6QG1 - chains D and G of the 16 polymer chains in the assembly; structure by electron microscopy, 4.25 A resolution (low resolution: residue-level contacts below are approximate; hydrogen-bond / salt-bridge calls are withheld).

[Chain D]
Protein: Translation initiation factor eIF-2B subunit beta
From: Saccharomyces cerevisiae (strain ATCC 204508 / S288c)
Reference sequence: P32502 (EI2BB_YEAST); residue numbers follow UniProt; this construct covers 1-381
Chain sequence (381 residues; row label = number of the first residue in the row):
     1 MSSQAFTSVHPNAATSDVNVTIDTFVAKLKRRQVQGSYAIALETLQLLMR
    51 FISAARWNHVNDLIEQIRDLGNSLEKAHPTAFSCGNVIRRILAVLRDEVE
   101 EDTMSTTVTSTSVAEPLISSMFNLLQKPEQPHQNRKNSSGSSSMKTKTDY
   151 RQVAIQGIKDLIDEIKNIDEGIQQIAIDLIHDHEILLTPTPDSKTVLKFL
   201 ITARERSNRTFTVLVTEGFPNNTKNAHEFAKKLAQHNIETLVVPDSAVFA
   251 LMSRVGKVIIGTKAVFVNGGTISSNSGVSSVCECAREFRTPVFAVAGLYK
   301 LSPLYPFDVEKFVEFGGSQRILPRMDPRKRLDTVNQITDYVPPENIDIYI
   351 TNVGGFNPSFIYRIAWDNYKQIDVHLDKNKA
Disordered / not traced: 1-9, 109-112, 129-146, 377-381

[Chain G]
Protein: Translation initiation factor eIF-2B subunit delta
From: Saccharomyces cerevisiae (strain ATCC 204508 / S288c)
Reference sequence: P12754 (EI2BD_YEAST); residues 1-651 here = UniProt positions 1-651
Chain sequence (651 residues; row label = number of the first residue in the row):
     1 MSESEAKSRSATPPSKAKQATPTTTAAANGEKKLTNKELKELKKQEKAAK
    51 RAAMKQANGISIEQQQQQAQMKKEKKQLQREQQQKREQKQKNANKKKQNE
   101 RNVKKSTLFGHLETTEERRATILALTSAVSSPKTSRITAAGLMVPVVASA
   151 LSGSNVLTASSLMPVGPNASSTVSASAPASTTTTLPASSAALSAGTSSAS
   201 TNTPTAIQQEIASSNASDVAKTLASISLEAGEFNVIPGISSVIPTVLEQS
   251 FDNSSLISSVKELLLNKDLIHPSILLLTSHLAHYKIVGSIPRCIAMLEVF
   301 QIVIKDYQTPKGTTLSRNLTSYLSHQIDLLKKARPLSVTMGNAIRWLKQE
   351 ISLIDPSTPDKAAKKDLCEKIGQFAKEKIELADQLIIDNASTQIEESTTI
   401 VTYGSSKVLTELLLHNAISLKKNIKVIVVDSRPLFEGRKMAETLRNAGVN
   451 VMYALITSLDTIFNMDVDYVFLGAHSILSNGFLYSRAGTAMLAMSAKRRN
   501 IPVLVCCESLKFSQRVQLDSVTFNELADPNDLVNIDYENPVERRGNKGAL
   551 LNQFIKERKFEKKKLAMENKPKGNKIGGKKGSEGESKDASNEEDSNSKNI
   601 LDGWQELPSLNIVNILYDLTPPEYIKKVITEFGALPPSSVPVILREYKGS
   651 A
Disordered / not traced: 1-236, 258, 465, 594-651
Swiss-Prot annotation at these positions:
  - modified residue: Ser2 (N-acetylserine), Ser106 (Phosphoserine), Thr121 (Phosphothreonine)

[How chain D and chain G interact]
Contacting residue pairs (16; chain D residue first):
  Leu179(D) with Val516(G); Gln517(G); Leu518(G)
  His181(D) with Asp519(G); Val521(G); Thr522(G)
  Lys257(D) with Asp519(G)
  Asp347(D) with Asn480(G)
  Ile348(D) with Leu518(G)
  Gly355(D) with Lys587(G)
  Phe356(D) with Lys587(G)
  Asn357(D) with Asn480(G)
  Ser359(D) with Gly584(G)
  Phe360(D) with Glu585(G); Lys587(G); Asp588(G)
Also at the interface, not in a pair above, chain D (12 interface residues in all): Asp178, Phe293
Also at the interface, not in a pair above, chain G (12 interface residues in all): Ser479

[Summary]
Chain D and chain G each contribute 12 residues to their interface.
Chain D is Translation initiation factor eIF-2B subunit beta and chain G is Translation initiation factor
eIF-2B subunit delta, both from Saccharomyces cerevisiae (strain ATCC 204508 / S288c); the structure,
Structure of eIF2B-eIF2 (phosphorylated at Ser51) complex (model 2), was determined by electron microscopy
together with 6QG0, 6QG2, 6QG3, 6QG5 and 6QG6 from the same study.
